PDB entry 2XGY | X-ray diffraction, 1.80 A resolution | chains A and B

Chain A:
Name: Relik capsid N-terminal domain
Organism: Oryctolagus cuniculus
Amino-acid sequence (149 residues; numbered 1 to 149; the number before each row is that of its first residue):
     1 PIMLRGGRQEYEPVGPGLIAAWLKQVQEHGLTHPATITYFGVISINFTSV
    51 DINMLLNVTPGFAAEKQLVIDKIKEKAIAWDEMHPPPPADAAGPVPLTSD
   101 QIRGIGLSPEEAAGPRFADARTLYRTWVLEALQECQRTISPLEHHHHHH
Not modelled in the structure: 4-9, 62-63, 138-149

Chain B:
Name: Peptidyl-prolyl cis-trans isomerase A
Organism: Homo sapiens
Notes: EC 5.2.1.8
Reference sequence: P62937 (PPIA_HUMAN); residues 1-165 here = UniProt positions 1-165
Amino-acid sequence (173 residues; numbered -7 to 165; the number before each row is that of its first residue; numbers below 1 keep their minus sign (Gly-7 is residue -7)):
    -7 GPLGSPEFMVNPTVFFDIAVDGEPLGRVSFELFADKVPKTAENFRALSTG
    43 EKGFGYKGSCFHRIIPGFMCQGGDFTRHNGTGGKSIYGEKFEDENFILKH
    93 TGPGILSMANAGPNTNGSQFFICTAKTEWLDGKHVVFGKVKEGMNIVEAM
   143 ERFGSRNGKTSKKITIADCGQLE
Not modelled in the structure: -7 to 0
Construct notes: expression tag (-7 to 0)
Curated features (UniProtKB/Swiss-Prot):
  - modified residue: Met1 (N-acetylmethionine), Val2 (N-acetylvaline), Lys28 (N6-acetyllysine), Lys44 (N6-acetyllysine), Lys76 (N6-acetyllysine), Ser77 (Phosphoserine), Lys82 (N6-acetyllysine), Thr93 (Phosphothreonine), Lys125 (N6-acetyllysine), Lys131 (N6-acetyllysine), Lys133 (N6-acetyllysine)
  - glycosylation: Asn108 (N-linked (GlcNAc...) asparagine)
  - cross-link (Glycyl lysine isopeptide (Lys-Gly)): Lys28 (interchain with G-Cter in SUMO2), Lys82 (interchain with G-Cter in SUMO2)
  - mutagenesis: Arg55 (R55A: Loss of peptidyl-prolyl cis-trans isomerase activity. No loss of its interaction with BSG/CD147 or its ability to induce leukocyte chemotaxis. No effect on its interaction with MAP3K5/ASK1 ...), Phe60 (F60A: Loss of ability to stimulate MAPK/ERK phosphorylation), Arg69 (R69A: No effect on peptidyl-prolyl cis-trans isomerase activity. Reduced interaction with BSG/CD147 and ability to induce leukocyte chemotaxis), His70 (H70A: No effect on peptidyl-prolyl cis-trans isomerase activity. Reduced interaction with BSG/CD147 and ability to induce leukocyte chemotaxis), Thr107 (T107A: No effect on peptidyl-prolyl cis-trans isomerase activity. Reduced interaction with BSG/CD147 and ability to induce leukocyte chemotaxis), Phe113 (F113A: Reduced ability to stimulate MAPK/ERK phosphorylation), Trp121 (W121A: 200-fold decrease of sensitivity to CsA. Reduced ability to stimulate MAPK/ERK phosphorylation; W121E: Loss of peptidyl-prolyl cis-trans isomerase activity ...), Lys125 (K125Q: Acetylation-mimetic mutant; no effect on its interaction with TARDBP; K125R: Loss of acetylation and interaction with TARDBP), His126 (H126A: Loss of peptidyl-prolyl cis-trans isomerase activity and interaction with HCV NS5A. Loss of ability to stimulate MAPK/ERK phosphorylation)

How chain A and chain B interact:
Pairs across the interface (37):
  Met83(A) - Arg148(B)  hydrogen bond (backbone-side chain)
  His84(A) - Arg148(B)
  Pro85(A) - Arg148(B)
  Pro85(A) - Asn149(B)
  Pro87(A) - Arg55(B)
  Asp90(A) - Gly72(B)
  Asp90(A) - Thr73(B)
  Ala91(A) - Gly72(B)
  Ala92(A) - Gln63(B)  hydrogen bond (backbone-side chain)
  Ala92(A) - Gly72(B)  hydrogen bond (backbone-backbone)
  Ala92(A) - Asn102(B)
  Ala92(A) - Gln111(B)
  Gly93(A) - Arg55(B)
  Gly93(A) - Gln63(B)  hydrogen bond (backbone-side chain)
  Gly93(A) - Ala101(B)
  Gly93(A) - Asn102(B)  hydrogen bond (backbone-backbone)
  Pro94(A) - Arg55(B)  hydrogen bond (backbone-side chain)
  Pro94(A) - Phe60(B)
  Pro94(A) - Gln63(B)
  Pro94(A) - Phe113(B)
  Pro94(A) - Leu122(B)  hydrophobic
  Pro94(A) - His126(B)
  Val95(A) - Phe60(B)
  Val95(A) - Trp121(B)  hydrogen bond (backbone-side chain)
  Val95(A) - Leu122(B)
  Pro96(A) - Arg55(B)
  Pro96(A) - Phe60(B)  hydrophobic
  Pro96(A) - Trp121(B)
  Leu97(A) - Trp121(B)
  Pro115(A) - Glu120(B)
  Arg116(A) - Glu120(B)
  Arg116(A) - Trp121(B)  hydrogen bond (side chain-backbone)
  Arg116(A) - Asp123(B)
  Arg116(A) - Lys125(B)
  Ala118(A) - Glu120(B)  hydrogen bond (backbone-side chain)
  Asp119(A) - Lys118(B)  salt bridge
  Asp119(A) - Glu120(B)  hydrogen bond (backbone-side chain)
Also at the interface, not in a pair above, chain A (19 interface residues in all): Gln101, Phe117, Ala120
Also at the interface, not in a pair above, chain B (21 interface residues in all): Met61, Asn71, Ala103

In short:
Chain A and chain B form an interface of 19 and 21 residues respectively, with 10 hydrogen bonds and 1 salt
bridge. Among the polar pairs are Asp119(A)-Lys118(B), Met83(A)-Arg148(B) and Ala92(A)-Gln63(B). Curated
annotation (UniProt) lists 9 mutagenesis sites on chain B.
Here chain A is Relik capsid N-terminal domain (Oryctolagus cuniculus) and chain B is Peptidyl-prolyl
cis-trans isomerase A (Homo sapiens). Entry 2XGY (Complex of Rabbit Endogenous Lentivirus (RELIK)Capsid with
Cyclophilin A) was determined by X-ray diffraction together with 2XGU and 2XGV from the same study.
